Entry 5UAH (X-ray diffraction, 4.10 A resolution (low resolution: residue-level contacts below are approximate; hydrogen-bond / salt-bridge calls are withheld)); this record covers chains C and D of the 6 polymer chains in the assembly.

== Chain C ==
Name: DNA-directed RNA polymerase subunit beta
From: Escherichia coli (strain K12)
Notes: EC 2.7.7.6
Reference sequence: P0A8V2 (RPOB_ECOLI); residues 1-1342 here = UniProt positions 1-1342
Sequence (1342 residues; numbered 1 to 1342; the number before each row is that of its first residue):
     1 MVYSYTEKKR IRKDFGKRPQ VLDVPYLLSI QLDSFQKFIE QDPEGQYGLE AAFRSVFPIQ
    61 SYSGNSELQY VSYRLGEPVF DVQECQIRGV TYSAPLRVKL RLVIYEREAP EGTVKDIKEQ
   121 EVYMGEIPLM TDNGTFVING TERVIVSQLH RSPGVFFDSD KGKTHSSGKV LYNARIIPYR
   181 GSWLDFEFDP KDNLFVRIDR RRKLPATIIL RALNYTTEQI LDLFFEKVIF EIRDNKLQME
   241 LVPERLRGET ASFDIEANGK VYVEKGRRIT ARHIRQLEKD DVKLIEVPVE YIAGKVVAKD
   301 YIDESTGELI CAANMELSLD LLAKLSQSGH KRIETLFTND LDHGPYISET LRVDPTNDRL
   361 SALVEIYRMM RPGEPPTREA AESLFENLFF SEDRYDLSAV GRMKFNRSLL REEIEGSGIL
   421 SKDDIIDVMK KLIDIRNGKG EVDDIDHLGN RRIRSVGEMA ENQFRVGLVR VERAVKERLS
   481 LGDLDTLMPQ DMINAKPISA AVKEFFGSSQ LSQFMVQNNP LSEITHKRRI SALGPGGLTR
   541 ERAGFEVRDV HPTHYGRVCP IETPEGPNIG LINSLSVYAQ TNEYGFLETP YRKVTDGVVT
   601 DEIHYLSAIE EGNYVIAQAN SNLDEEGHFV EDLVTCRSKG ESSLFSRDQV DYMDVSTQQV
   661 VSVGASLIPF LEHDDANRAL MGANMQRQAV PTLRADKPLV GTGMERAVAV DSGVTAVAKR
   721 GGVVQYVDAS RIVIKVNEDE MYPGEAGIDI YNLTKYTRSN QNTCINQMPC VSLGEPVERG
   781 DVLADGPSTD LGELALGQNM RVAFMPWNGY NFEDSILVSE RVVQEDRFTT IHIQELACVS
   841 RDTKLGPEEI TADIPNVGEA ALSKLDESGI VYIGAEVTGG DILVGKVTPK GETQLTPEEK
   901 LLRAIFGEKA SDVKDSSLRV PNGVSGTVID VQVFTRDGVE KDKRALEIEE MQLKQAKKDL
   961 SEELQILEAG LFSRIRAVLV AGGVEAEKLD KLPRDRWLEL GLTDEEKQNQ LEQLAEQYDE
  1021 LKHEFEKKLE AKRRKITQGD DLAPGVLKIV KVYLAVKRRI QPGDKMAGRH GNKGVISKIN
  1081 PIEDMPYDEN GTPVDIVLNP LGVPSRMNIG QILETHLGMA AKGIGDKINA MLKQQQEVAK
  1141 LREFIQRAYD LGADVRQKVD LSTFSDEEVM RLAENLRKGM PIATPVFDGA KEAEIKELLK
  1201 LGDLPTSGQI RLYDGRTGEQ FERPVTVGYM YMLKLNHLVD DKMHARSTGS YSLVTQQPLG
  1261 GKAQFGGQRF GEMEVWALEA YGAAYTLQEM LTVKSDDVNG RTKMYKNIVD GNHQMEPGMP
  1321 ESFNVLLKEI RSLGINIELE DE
Disordered / not traced: 1-2
Sequence notes: engineered mutation Val516 (Asp in P0A8V2)
Metal / ion sites: Mg2+: Glu813 (shared with Asp460(D) of chain D)
Small-molecule neighbours: rifampicin (RFP): Arg143, Ser509, Gln510, Leu511, Ser512, Gln513, Phe514, Val516, His526, Arg529, Ser531, Leu533, Gly534, Arg540, Pro564, Asn568, Ile572, Arg687
Curated features (UniProtKB/Swiss-Prot):
  - modified residue (N6-acetyllysine): Lys1022, Lys1200
  - mutagenesis: Ile561 (I561S: Resistant to antibiotics salinamide A and B), Ile569 (I569S: Resistant to antibiotics salinamide A and B), Ala665 (A665E: Resistant to antibiotics salinamide A and B), Asp675 (D675A/G: Resistant to antibiotics salinamide A and B), Asn677 (N677H/K: Resistant to antibiotics salinamide A and B), Leu680 (L680M: Resistant to antibiotics salinamide A and B), Glu813 (E813K: Disrupts the enzyme's active center)
Reported in the primary citation:
  - mutagenesis - D516V, S531L (Kd 263 uM): decreased binding to rifampicin
  - mutagenesis - H526Y (IC50 >= 2 mM): abolished binding to rifampicin

== Chain D ==
Name: DNA-directed RNA polymerase subunit beta'
From: Escherichia coli (strain K12)
Notes: EC 2.7.7.6
Reference sequence: P0A8T7 (RPOC_ECOLI); residue numbers follow UniProt; this construct covers 1-1407
Sequence (1407 residues; each row starts with the number of its first residue):
     1 MKDLLKFLKA QTKTEEFDAI KIALASPDMI RSWSFGEVKK PETINYRTFK PERDGLFCAR
    61 IFGPVKDYEC LCGKYKRLKH RGVICEKCGV EVTQTKVRRE RMGHIELASP TAHIWFLKSL
   121 PSRIGLLLDM PLRDIERVLY FESYVVIEGG MTNLERQQIL TEEQYLDALE EFGDEFDAKM
   181 GAEAIQALLK SMDLEQECEQ LREELNETNS ETKRKKLTKR IKLLEAFVQS GNKPEWMILT
   241 VLPVLPPDLR PLVPLDGGRF ATSDLNDLYR RVINRNNRLK RLLDLAAPDI IVRNEKRMLQ
   301 EAVDALLDNG RRGRAITGSN KRPLKSLADM IKGKQGRFRQ NLLGKRVDYS GRSVITVGPY
   361 LRLHQCGLPK KMALELFKPF IYGKLELRGL ATTIKAAKKM VEREEAVVWD ILDEVIREHP
   421 VLLNRAPTLH RLGIQAFEPV LIEGKAIQLH PLVCAAYNAD FDGDQMAVHV PLTLEAQLEA
   481 RALMMSTNNI LSPANGEPII VPSQDVVLGL YYMTRDCVNA KGEGMVLTGP KEAERLYRSG
   541 LASLHARVKV RITEYEKDAN GELVAKTSLK DTTVGRAILW MIVPKGLPYS IVNQALGKKA
   601 ISKMLNTCYR ILGLKPTVIF ADQIMYTGFA YAARSGASVG IDDMVIPEKK HEIISEAEAE
   661 VAEIQEQFQS GLVTAGERYN KVIDIWAAAN DRVSKAMMDN LQTETVINRD GQEEKQVSFN
   721 SIYMMADSGA RGSAAQIRQL AGMRGLMAKP DGSIIETPIT ANFREGLNVL QYFISTHGAR
   781 KGLADTALKT ANSGYLTRRL VDVAQDLVVT EDDCGTHEGI MMTPVIEGGD VKEPLRDRVL
   841 GRVTAEDVLK PGTADILVPR NTLLHEQWCD LLEENSVDAV KVRSVVSCDT DFGVCAHCYG
   901 RDLARGHIIN KGEAIGVIAA QSIGEPGTQL TMRTFHIGGA ASRAAAESSI QVKNKGSIKL
   961 SNVKSVVNSS GKLVITSRNT ELKLIDEFGR TKESYKVPYG AVLAKGDGEQ VAGGETVANW
  1021 DPHTMPVITE VSGFVRFTDM IDGQTITRQT DELTGLSSLV VLDSAERTAG GKDLRPALKI
  1081 VDAQGNDVLI PGTDMPAQYF LPGKAIVQLE DGVQISSGDT LARIPQESGG TKDITGGLPR
  1141 VADLFEARRP KEPAILAEIS GIVSFGKETK GKRRLVITPV DGSDPYEEMI PKWRQLNVFE
  1201 GERVERGDVI SDGPEAPHDI LRLRGVHAVT RYIVNEVQDV YRLQGVKIND KHIEVIVRQM
  1261 LRKATIVNAG SSDFLEGEQV EYSRVKIANR ELEANGKVGA TYSRDLLGIT KASLATESFI
  1321 SAASFQETTR VLTEAAVAGK RDELRGLKEN VIVGRLIPAG TGYAYHQDRM RRRAAGEAPA
  1381 APQVTAEDAS ASLAELLNAG LGGSDNE
Disordered / not traced: 1-7, 933-1134, 1377-1407
Metal / ion sites: Zn2+ site 1: Cys70, Cys72, Cys85, Cys88; Mg2+ site 1: Asp460 (shared with Glu813(C) of chain C); Mg2+ site 2: Asp462, Asp464; Zn2+ site 2: Cys814, Cys888, Cys895, Cys898
Curated features (UniProtKB/Swiss-Prot):
  - binding site (Zn(2+)): Cys70, Cys72, Cys85, Cys88, Cys814, Cys888, Cys895, Cys898
  - binding site (Mg(2+)): Asp460, Asp462, Asp464
  - modified residue: Lys983 (N6-acetyllysine)
  - mutagenesis: Gln504 (Q504P: Resistant to antibiotics salinamide A and B), Asn690 (N690D: Resistant to antibiotics salinamide A and B), Met697 (M697V: Resistant to antibiotics salinamide A and B), Ala735 (A735T: Resistant to antibiotics salinamide A and B), Arg738 (R738C/H/P/S: Resistant to antibiotics salinamide A and B), Ala748 (A748E: Resistant to antibiotics salinamide A and B), Pro758 (P758S/T: Resistant to antibiotics salinamide A and B), Phe763 (F763C: Resistant to antibiotics salinamide A and B), Ser775 (S775A: Resistant to antibiotics salinamide A and B), Ala779 (A779T/V: Resistant to antibiotics salinamide A and B), Arg780 (R780C: Resistant to antibiotics salinamide A and B), Gly782 (G782A/C: Resistant to antibiotics salinamide A and B), 1 further mutagenesis entry in UniProt

== How chain C and chain D interact ==
Residue-residue contacts - 308 pairs, chain C then chain D:
  Phe545(C) - Lys781(D)
  Phe545(C) - Ala784(D)
  Arg548(C) - Arg780(D)
  Asp549(C) - Pro750(D)
  Asp549(C) - His777(D)
  Asp549(C) - Arg780(D)
  Val550(C) - Pro750(D)
  Val550(C) - Thr776(D)
  Val550(C) - His777(D)
  Val550(C) - Arg780(D)
  His551(C) - Phe773(D)
  Tyr555(C) - Val769(D)
  Tyr555(C) - Phe773(D)
  Pro560(C) - Phe773(D)
  Pro560(C) - Thr776(D)
  Pro560(C) - Arg780(D)
  Ile561(C) - Tyr772(D)
  Ile561(C) - Thr776(D)
  Thr563(C) - Arg780(D)
  Ile569(C) - Arg780(D)
  Gly570(C) - Arg780(D)
  Asn573(C) - Arg780(D)
  Gln618(C) - Val769(D)
  Gln618(C) - Leu770(D)
  Asn620(C) - Asn768(D)
  Asn620(C) - Val769(D)
  Val660(C) - Val769(D)
  Val660(C) - Phe773(D)
  Leu671(C) - Tyr772(D)
  Glu672(C) - Leu767(D)
  His673(C) - Phe763(D)
  His673(C) - Arg764(D)
  His673(C) - Glu765(D)
  His673(C) - Gly766(D)
  Asp674(C) - Phe763(D)
  Asp674(C) - Tyr772(D)
  Asp675(C) - Phe763(D)
  Asp675(C) - Tyr772(D)
  Ala676(C) - Tyr772(D)
  Ala676(C) - Ala779(D)
  Asn677(C) - Ala779(D)
  Asn677(C) - Leu783(D)
  Ala679(C) - Tyr772(D)
  Phe804(C) - Ala637(D)
  Phe804(C) - Ser638(D)
  Met805(C) - Ala633(D)
  Met805(C) - Ala637(D)
  Pro806(C) - Asp505(D)
  Pro806(C) - Ala633(D)
  Pro806(C) - Ala637(D)
  Asn808(C) - Pro359(D)
  Asn808(C) - Phe629(D)
  Asn808(C) - Ala633(D)
  Gly809(C) - Val357(D)
  Gly809(C) - Pro359(D)
  Gly809(C) - Phe629(D)
  Tyr810(C) - Val357(D)
  Tyr810(C) - Pro359(D)
  Asn811(C) - Asp505(D)
  Phe812(C) - Val357(D)
  Phe812(C) - Pro451(D)
  Phe812(C) - Cys454(D)
  Phe812(C) - Ser503(D)
  Phe812(C) - Gln504(D)
  Phe812(C) - Asp505(D)
  Phe812(C) - Phe629(D)
  Glu813(C) - Asp460(D)
  Glu813(C) - Phe461(D)
  Glu813(C) - Gln504(D)
  Ser815(C) - Val357(D)
  Ser815(C) - Phe461(D)
  Arg841(C) - Asp256(D)
  Arg841(C) - Gly257(D)
  Lys844(C) - Phe49(D)
  Gly923(C) - Lys371(D)
  Pro1044(C) - Gly257(D)
  Gln1061(C) - Lys445(D)
  Pro1062(C) - Ala446(D)
  Gly1063(C) - Val354(D)
  Lys1065(C) - Asp462(D)
  Lys1073(C) - Asp462(D)
  Val1075(C) - Val354(D)
  Val1075(C) - Ile355(D)
  Val1075(C) - Phe461(D)
  Val1075(C) - Gly463(D)
  Ser1077(C) - Thr356(D)
  Asn1099(C) - Asp505(D)
  Pro1100(C) - Ala637(D)
  Pro1100(C) - Ser638(D)
  Pro1100(C) - Val639(D)
  Leu1101(C) - Gln504(D)
  Leu1101(C) - Asp505(D)
  Leu1101(C) - Met725(D)
  Leu1101(C) - Arg731(D)
  Val1103(C) - Val639(D)
  Pro1104(C) - Met725(D)
  Ser1105(C) - Arg731(D)
  Ser1105(C) - Gln736(D)
  Arg1106(C) - Arg731(D)
  Ile1109(C) - Met644(D)
  Ile1109(C) - Phe763(D)
  Ile1112(C) - Val639(D)
  Leu1113(C) - Ile641(D)
  His1116(C) - Gly640(D)
  His1116(C) - Ile641(D)
  Phe1187(C) - Leu767(D)
  Glu1192(C) - Arg764(D)
  Lys1196(C) - Asp642(D)
  Ser1207(C) - Asp642(D)
  Gln1209(C) - Gly640(D)
  Gln1209(C) - Asp643(D)
  Glu1219(C) - Arg538(D)
  Glu1219(C) - Arg634(D)
  Phe1221(C) - Ala633(D)
  Phe1221(C) - Arg634(D)
  Glu1222(C) - Tyr512(D)
  Glu1222(C) - Tyr537(D)
  Glu1222(C) - Arg634(D)
  Glu1222(C) - Ser635(D)
  Glu1222(C) - Gly636(D)
  Arg1223(C) - Tyr512(D)
  Arg1223(C) - Ser635(D)
  Arg1223(C) - Gly636(D)
  Arg1223(C) - Phe719(D)
  Arg1223(C) - Asn720(D)
  Arg1223(C) - Ser721(D)
  Val1225(C) - Gly636(D)
  Val1225(C) - Ser638(D)
  Thr1226(C) - Ser638(D)
  Thr1226(C) - Val639(D)
  Thr1226(C) - Gly640(D)
  Val1239(C) - Lys445(D)
  Asp1240(C) - Lys445(D)
  Lys1242(C) - Arg352(D)
  Lys1242(C) - Val354(D)
  Lys1242(C) - Gln465(D)
  Met1243(C) - Arg352(D)
  Met1243(C) - Ser353(D)
  Met1243(C) - Met372(D)
  Met1243(C) - Lys445(D)
  His1244(C) - Gly351(D)
  His1244(C) - Arg352(D)
  Ala1245(C) - Ser350(D)
  Ala1245(C) - Glu375(D)
  Arg1246(C) - Asp348(D)
  Arg1246(C) - Tyr349(D)
  Arg1246(C) - Ser350(D)
  Arg1246(C) - Leu376(D)
  Ser1247(C) - Asp348(D)
  Ser1247(C) - Tyr349(D)
  Ser1247(C) - Glu375(D)
  Ser1247(C) - Lys378(D)
  Thr1248(C) - Tyr349(D)
  Tyr1251(C) - Asp348(D)
  Leu1253(C) - Arg99(D)
  Leu1253(C) - Pro251(D)
  Leu1253(C) - Val253(D)
  Val1254(C) - Arg99(D)
  Gln1257(C) - Lys345(D)
  Gln1257(C) - Arg346(D)
  Pro1258(C) - Arg346(D)
  Pro1258(C) - Val347(D)
  Pro1258(C) - Asp348(D)
  Leu1259(C) - Arg346(D)
  Gln1264(C) - Glu375(D)
  Gly1267(C) - Arg346(D)
  Gly1267(C) - Val347(D)
  Gly1267(C) - Ser350(D)
  Gln1268(C) - Val347(D)
  Gln1268(C) - Ser350(D)
  Gln1268(C) - Arg352(D)
  Gln1268(C) - Ala467(D)
  Arg1269(C) - Leu343(D)
  Arg1269(C) - Arg346(D)
  Phe1270(C) - Leu343(D)
  Phe1270(C) - Gly344(D)
  Phe1270(C) - Lys345(D)
  Phe1270(C) - Val347(D)
  Phe1270(C) - His469(D)
  Gly1271(C) - Leu343(D)
  Glu1272(C) - Leu343(D)
  Glu1272(C) - Arg798(D)
  Glu1272(C) - Lys1348(D)
  Met1273(C) - Thr428(D)
  Glu1274(C) - Asn424(D)
  Glu1274(C) - Ala426(D)
  Glu1274(C) - Thr428(D)
  Glu1274(C) - Ile434(D)
  Trp1276(C) - Val801(D)
  Trp1276(C) - Gln805(D)
  Trp1276(C) - Val917(D)
  Trp1276(C) - Gln921(D)
  Trp1276(C) - Lys1348(D)
  Ala1277(C) - Thr428(D)
  Ala1277(C) - Ile434(D)
  Ala1277(C) - Gln921(D)
  Leu1278(C) - Met484(D)
  Glu1279(C) - Gln805(D)
  Glu1279(C) - Ala914(D)
  Glu1279(C) - Leu1347(D)
  Glu1279(C) - Val1351(D)
  Glu1279(C) - Ile1357(D)
  Ala1280(C) - Arg431(D)
  Ala1280(C) - Glu913(D)
  Ala1280(C) - Ile918(D)
  Ala1280(C) - Gln921(D)
  Tyr1281(C) - Arg431(D)
  Tyr1281(C) - Leu432(D)
  Tyr1281(C) - Ile434(D)
  Tyr1281(C) - Gln435(D)
  Tyr1281(C) - Met484(D)
  Tyr1281(C) - Asn489(D)
  Gly1282(C) - Leu483(D)
  Gly1282(C) - Gly1360(D)
  Gly1282(C) - Thr1361(D)
  Ala1283(C) - Glu479(D)
  Ala1284(C) - Glu479(D)
  Ala1284(C) - Leu1356(D)
  Ala1284(C) - Thr1361(D)
  Ala1284(C) - Gly1362(D)
  Tyr1285(C) - Glu475(D)
  Tyr1285(C) - Glu479(D)
  Tyr1285(C) - Leu1356(D)
  Tyr1285(C) - Thr1361(D)
  Thr1286(C) - Ala476(D)
  Thr1286(C) - Glu479(D)
  Leu1287(C) - Val1351(D)
  Leu1287(C) - Ile1357(D)
  Gln1288(C) - Gly1354(D)
  Gln1288(C) - Arg1355(D)
  Gln1288(C) - Leu1356(D)
  Glu1289(C) - Val470(D)
  Glu1289(C) - Pro471(D)
  Glu1289(C) - Leu472(D)
  Glu1289(C) - Thr473(D)
  Met1290(C) - Val347(D)
  Met1290(C) - His469(D)
  Leu1291(C) - Val1351(D)
  Leu1291(C) - Gly1354(D)
  Thr1292(C) - Gly1354(D)
  Lys1294(C) - Val347(D)
  Lys1294(C) - Asp348(D)
  Lys1294(C) - Val470(D)
  Lys1294(C) - Leu472(D)
  Ser1295(C) - Arg346(D)
  Val1298(C) - Lys96(D)
  Met1304(C) - Leu472(D)
  Tyr1305(C) - Tyr349(D)
  Tyr1305(C) - Pro379(D)
  Tyr1305(C) - Tyr382(D)
  Ile1308(C) - Pro379(D)
  Ile1308(C) - Phe380(D)
  Val1309(C) - Pro379(D)
  Val1309(C) - Gly383(D)
  Val1309(C) - Ile394(D)
  His1313(C) - Phe380(D)
  His1313(C) - Leu472(D)
  His1313(C) - Leu474(D)
  His1313(C) - Gln477(D)
  Pro1320(C) - Val1353(D)
  Pro1320(C) - Gly1354(D)
  Glu1321(C) - Arg99(D)
  Phe1323(C) - Ile1352(D)
  Phe1323(C) - Val1353(D)
  Val1325(C) - Arg99(D)
  Val1325(C) - Leu249(D)
  Leu1326(C) - Ile331(D)
  Leu1326(C) - Arg337(D)
  Lys1328(C) - Glu100(D)
  Lys1328(C) - Leu245(D)
  Lys1328(C) - Leu249(D)
  Glu1329(C) - Met330(D)
  Glu1329(C) - Ile331(D)
  Ile1330(C) - Ile331(D)
  Arg1331(C) - Trp33(D)
  Arg1331(C) - Pro243(D)
  Ser1332(C) - Pro243(D)
  Ser1332(C) - Leu245(D)
  Ser1332(C) - Leu327(D)
  Leu1333(C) - Trp115(D)
  Leu1333(C) - Pro243(D)
  Leu1333(C) - Leu307(D)
  Leu1333(C) - Leu327(D)
  Gly1334(C) - Ala25(D)
  Gly1334(C) - His113(D)
  Ile1335(C) - Ile22(D)
  Ile1335(C) - Ala23(D)
  Ile1335(C) - Phe116(D)
  Ile1335(C) - Ala1336(D)
  Asn1336(C) - Ile22(D)
  Asn1336(C) - Ala23(D)
  Asn1336(C) - Leu24(D)
  Asn1336(C) - Ala25(D)
  Asn1336(C) - Met29(D)
  Asn1336(C) - Trp33(D)
  Ile1337(C) - Lys21(D)
  Glu1338(C) - Ile20(D)
  Glu1338(C) - Lys21(D)
  Glu1338(C) - Met29(D)
  Leu1339(C) - Phe17(D)
  Glu1340(C) - Asp18(D)
  Glu1340(C) - Lys21(D)
  Glu1340(C) - Arg1341(D)
  Asp1341(C) - Asp18(D)
  Asp1341(C) - Arg1341(D)
  Glu1342(C) - Glu16(D)
  Glu1342(C) - Asp18(D)
  Glu1342(C) - Arg1369(D)
Interface residues without a listed pair, chain C (161 interface residues in all): Pro552, His554, Cys559, Ala619, Thr635, Glu641, Leu680, Trp807, Asp814, Pro897, Gly1074, Ile1076, Met1107, Thr1206, Thr1217, Pro1224, His1237, Gly1249, Gln1256, Gly1260, Phe1265, Gly1266, Asn1299, Gln1314, Met1315, Gly1318
Interface residues without a listed pair, chain D (177 interface residues in all): Arg77, Met102, Leu239, Asp248, Gln340, Leu342, Tyr360, Glu386, Leu422, Arg425, Gln448, Ala459, Leu508, Ala630, Ala632, Met724, Ala730, Gln739, Leu740, Arg744, Lys749, Ser775, Thr797, Leu1332, Ala1359

== In short ==
161 residues of chain C and 177 residues of chain D are in contact. Ligands of chain C: rifampicin. The paper
reports that D516V and S531L of chain C reduce binding to rifampicin; H526Y of chain C abolishes binding to
rifampicin.
Here chain C is DNA-directed RNA polymerase subunit beta and chain D is DNA-directed RNA polymerase subunit
beta', both from Escherichia coli (strain K12). Entry 5UAH (Escherichia coli RNA polymerase and Rifampin
complex, RpoB D516V mutant) was determined by X-ray diffraction (same publication as 5UAG, 5UAC, 5UAJ, 5UAL
and 5UAQ).
